6G90 - chains 1 and i of the 38 polymer chains in the assembly; structure by electron microscopy, 4.00 A resolution.

[Chain 1]
Molecule: U1 snRNA
Source organism: Saccharomyces cerevisiae
Sequence (407 nucleotides; row label = number of the first residue in the row; note: 161 numbers in that range are skipped by the numbering (no residue carries them; nothing is unmodelled there)):
     1 AUACUUACCUUAAGAUAUCAGAGGAGAUCAAGAAGUCCUACUGAUCAAAC
    51 AUGCGCUUCCAAUAGUAGAAGGACGUUAAGCAUUUAUCAUUGAACUAUAA
   101 UUGUUCAUUGAAGUCAUUGAUGCAAACUCCUUGGUCACACACACAUACGG
   151 CGCGGAAGGCGUGUUUGCUGACGUUUCCAUUCCCUUGUUUCAAUCAUUGG
   201 UUAAUCCCUUGAUUCCUUUGGGGAUUUUUGGGUUAAACUGAUUUUUGGGG
   251 CCCUUUGUUUCUUCUGCCUGGAGAAGUUUGACACCAAAUUCAAAUUGGUG
   301 UUAGGGGAGCUGGGGCCUUUCAAAA
   378 NNNNNNNNNNNNNNNNN
   424 NNNNNNNNNNNNNNNNN
   516 UUUUGGAAGGUCUUGGU
   538 CGGGUGGAUCUUAUAAUUUUUGAUUUAUUUU
Not modelled in the structure: 62-66, 96-102, 113-114, 145-151, 174-180, 203-235, 260, 267-271, 278-279, 288-294, 565-568
Modified positions: PSU (pseudouridine-5'-monophosphate) at position 5; PSU (pseudouridine-5'-monophosphate) at position 6
From the paper describing this entry:
  - conformationally variable residues (order/disorder transition): A1 to U10

[Chain i]
Protein: Small nuclear ribonucleoprotein Sm D2
Source organism: Saccharomyces cerevisiae
UniProt: Q06217 (SMD2_YEAST); residue numbers follow UniProt; this construct covers 1-110
Sequence (110 residues; row label = number of the first residue in the row):
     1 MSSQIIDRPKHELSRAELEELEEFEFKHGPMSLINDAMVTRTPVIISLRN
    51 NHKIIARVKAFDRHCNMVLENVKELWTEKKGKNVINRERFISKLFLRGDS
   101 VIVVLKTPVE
Not modelled in the structure: 1-7, 81-82, 109-110

[Chain 1 / chain i interface]
Contacting residue pairs (21):
  U549(1) with Arg15(i), hydrogen bond to the sugar; Leu18(i), sugar contact; Arg63(i), phosphate contact
  A550(1) with Lys10(i), phosphate contact; His11(i), sugar contact; Leu18(i), phosphate contact; Arg63(i), salt bridge to the phosphate
  U551(1) with Lys10(i), phosphate contact
  A552(1) with Arg63(i), salt bridge to the phosphate; His64(i), salt bridge to the phosphate
  U558(1) with His64(i), salt bridge to the phosphate; Asn66(i), hydrogen bond to the base; Arg97(i), hydrogen bond to the base; Gly98(i), base contact; Asp99(i), hydrogen bond to the sugar
  G559(1) with Arg49(i), base contact; Asn50(i), base contact; Asp99(i), sugar contact; Ser100(i), base contact
  A560(1) with Arg49(i), hydrogen bond to the sugar
  U562(1) with Asn50(i), base contact
Also at the interface, not in a pair above, chain 1 (9 interface residues in all): U548
Also at the interface, not in a pair above, chain i (14 interface residues in all): Asp62

[Overview]
Chain 1 and chain i form an interface of 9 and 14 residues respectively; the contacts include 5 hydrogen bonds
and 4 salt bridges. Polar pairs include U558(1)-Asn66(i), U558(1)-Arg97(i) and U549(1)-Arg15(i). From the
paper: conformational variability at A1(1).
Chain 1 is U1 snRNA and chain i is Small nuclear ribonucleoprotein Sm D2, both from Saccharomyces cerevisiae;
the structure, Prespliceosome structure provides insight into spliceosome assembly and regulation (map A2),
was determined by electron microscopy.
